PDB entry 6TMJ | electron microscopy, 3.50 A resolution | chains g2 and e2 of the 15 polymer chains in the assembly

[Chain g2]
Name: ATP synthase subunit gamma
Organism: Toxoplasma gondii (strain ATCC 50853 / GT1)
Reference sequence: A0A125YUH0 (A0A125YUH0_TOXGG); residues 1-314 here = UniProt positions 1-314
Chain sequence (314 residues; numbered 1 to 314; the number before each row is that of its first residue):
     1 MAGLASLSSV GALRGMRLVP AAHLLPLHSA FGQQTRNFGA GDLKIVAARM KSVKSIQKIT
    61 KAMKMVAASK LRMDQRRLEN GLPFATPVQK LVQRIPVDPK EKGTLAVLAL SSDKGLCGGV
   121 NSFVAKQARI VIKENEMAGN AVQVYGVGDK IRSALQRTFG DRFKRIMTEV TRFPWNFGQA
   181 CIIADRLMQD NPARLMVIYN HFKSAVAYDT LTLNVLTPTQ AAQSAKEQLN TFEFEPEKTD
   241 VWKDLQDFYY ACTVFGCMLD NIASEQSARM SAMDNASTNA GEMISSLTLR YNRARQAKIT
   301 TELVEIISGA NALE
Not modelled in the structure: 1-66, 272-314

[Chain e2]
Name: ATP synthase subunit epsilon
Organism: Toxoplasma gondii (strain ATCC 50853 / GT1)
Reference sequence: S7VV10 (S7VV10_TOXGG); residues 1-73 here = UniProt positions 1-73
Chain sequence (73 residues; row label = number of the first residue in the row):
     1 MWRSSGVSFT RYASEMAALL RQCLKEPYRT QAMQRNQIHL KETVYQQGQV LTRETFNDIK
    61 KAFEAAAKHA GEK
Not modelled in the structure: 66-73

[Chain g2 / chain e2 interface]
Pairs across the interface (46):
  Arg152(g2) with Tyr45(e2)
  Gln156(g2) with Tyr45(e2), hydrogen bond
  Gly160(g2) with Gln47(e2); Gly48(e2), hydrogen bond (backbone-backbone)
  Asp161(g2) with Gln47(e2)
  Phe163(g2) with Tyr45(e2), hydrophobic
  Lys164(g2) with Val44(e2); Tyr45(e2)
  Arg165(g2) with Thr43(e2)
  Ile166(g2) with Lys41(e2); Glu42(e2); Thr43(e2), hydrogen bond (backbone-backbone)
  Met167(g2) with Lys41(e2)
  Thr168(g2) with Leu40(e2); Lys41(e2), hydrogen bond (backbone-backbone)
  Glu169(g2) with His39(e2), salt bridge; Lys41(e2)
  Val170(g2) with His39(e2); Leu40(e2), hydrophobic
  Arg172(g2) with His39(e2)
  Phe173(g2) with Gln37(e2); His39(e2)
  Asn176(g2) with Arg35(e2); Gln37(e2), hydrogen bond (side chain-backbone)
  Gln179(g2) with Gln37(e2); Ile38(e2); His39(e2)
  Cys181(g2) with Thr10(e2); Ser14(e2); Phe63(e2), hydrophobic
  Ile182(g2) with Leu40(e2), hydrophobic; Ile59(e2), hydrophobic; Ala62(e2), hydrophobic; Phe63(e2), hydrophobic
  Asp185(g2) with Ser8(e2), hydrogen bond; Phe63(e2)
  Arg186(g2) with Glu42(e2), salt bridge; Phe56(e2); Ala62(e2), hydrogen bond (side chain-backbone)
  Lys243(g2) with Arg3(e2)
  Asp244(g2) with Trp2(e2); Arg3(e2), salt bridge; Phe9(e2)
  Asp247(g2) with Arg3(e2), salt bridge; Phe9(e2); Thr10(e2)
Other interface residues (no listed pair), chain g2 (29 interface residues in all): Pro174, Trp175, Gly178, Gln189, Phe248, Ala251
Other interface residues (no listed pair), chain e2 (25 interface residues in all): Asn36, Thr55, Ala65

[Overview]
29 residues of chain g2 and 25 residues of chain e2 are in contact, with 7 hydrogen bonds and 4 salt bridges.
Among the polar pairs are Glu169(g2)-His39(e2), Arg186(g2)-Glu42(e2) and Asp244(g2)-Arg3(e2).
Here chain g2 is ATP synthase subunit gamma and chain e2 is ATP synthase subunit epsilon, both from Toxoplasma
gondii (strain ATCC 50853 / GT1). Entry 6TMJ (Cryo-EM structure of Toxoplasma gondii mitochondrial ATP
synthase dimer, rotor-stator model) was determined by electron microscopy (same publication as 6TMG, 6TMH,
6TMI, 6TMK and 6TML).
